8YEZ - chains A and B of the 3 polymer chains in the assembly; structure by electron microscopy, 3.30 A resolution.

[Chain A (and B)]
Molecule: Piezo-type mechanosensitive ion channel component 1
Organism: Homo sapiens
Notes: chain B of this document is another copy of the same molecule, construct and numbering; everything in this record applies to it too
UniProt: Q92508 (PIEZ1_HUMAN); numbering as in UniProt (aligned over 1-2521)
Sequence (2521 residues; row label = number of the first residue in the row):
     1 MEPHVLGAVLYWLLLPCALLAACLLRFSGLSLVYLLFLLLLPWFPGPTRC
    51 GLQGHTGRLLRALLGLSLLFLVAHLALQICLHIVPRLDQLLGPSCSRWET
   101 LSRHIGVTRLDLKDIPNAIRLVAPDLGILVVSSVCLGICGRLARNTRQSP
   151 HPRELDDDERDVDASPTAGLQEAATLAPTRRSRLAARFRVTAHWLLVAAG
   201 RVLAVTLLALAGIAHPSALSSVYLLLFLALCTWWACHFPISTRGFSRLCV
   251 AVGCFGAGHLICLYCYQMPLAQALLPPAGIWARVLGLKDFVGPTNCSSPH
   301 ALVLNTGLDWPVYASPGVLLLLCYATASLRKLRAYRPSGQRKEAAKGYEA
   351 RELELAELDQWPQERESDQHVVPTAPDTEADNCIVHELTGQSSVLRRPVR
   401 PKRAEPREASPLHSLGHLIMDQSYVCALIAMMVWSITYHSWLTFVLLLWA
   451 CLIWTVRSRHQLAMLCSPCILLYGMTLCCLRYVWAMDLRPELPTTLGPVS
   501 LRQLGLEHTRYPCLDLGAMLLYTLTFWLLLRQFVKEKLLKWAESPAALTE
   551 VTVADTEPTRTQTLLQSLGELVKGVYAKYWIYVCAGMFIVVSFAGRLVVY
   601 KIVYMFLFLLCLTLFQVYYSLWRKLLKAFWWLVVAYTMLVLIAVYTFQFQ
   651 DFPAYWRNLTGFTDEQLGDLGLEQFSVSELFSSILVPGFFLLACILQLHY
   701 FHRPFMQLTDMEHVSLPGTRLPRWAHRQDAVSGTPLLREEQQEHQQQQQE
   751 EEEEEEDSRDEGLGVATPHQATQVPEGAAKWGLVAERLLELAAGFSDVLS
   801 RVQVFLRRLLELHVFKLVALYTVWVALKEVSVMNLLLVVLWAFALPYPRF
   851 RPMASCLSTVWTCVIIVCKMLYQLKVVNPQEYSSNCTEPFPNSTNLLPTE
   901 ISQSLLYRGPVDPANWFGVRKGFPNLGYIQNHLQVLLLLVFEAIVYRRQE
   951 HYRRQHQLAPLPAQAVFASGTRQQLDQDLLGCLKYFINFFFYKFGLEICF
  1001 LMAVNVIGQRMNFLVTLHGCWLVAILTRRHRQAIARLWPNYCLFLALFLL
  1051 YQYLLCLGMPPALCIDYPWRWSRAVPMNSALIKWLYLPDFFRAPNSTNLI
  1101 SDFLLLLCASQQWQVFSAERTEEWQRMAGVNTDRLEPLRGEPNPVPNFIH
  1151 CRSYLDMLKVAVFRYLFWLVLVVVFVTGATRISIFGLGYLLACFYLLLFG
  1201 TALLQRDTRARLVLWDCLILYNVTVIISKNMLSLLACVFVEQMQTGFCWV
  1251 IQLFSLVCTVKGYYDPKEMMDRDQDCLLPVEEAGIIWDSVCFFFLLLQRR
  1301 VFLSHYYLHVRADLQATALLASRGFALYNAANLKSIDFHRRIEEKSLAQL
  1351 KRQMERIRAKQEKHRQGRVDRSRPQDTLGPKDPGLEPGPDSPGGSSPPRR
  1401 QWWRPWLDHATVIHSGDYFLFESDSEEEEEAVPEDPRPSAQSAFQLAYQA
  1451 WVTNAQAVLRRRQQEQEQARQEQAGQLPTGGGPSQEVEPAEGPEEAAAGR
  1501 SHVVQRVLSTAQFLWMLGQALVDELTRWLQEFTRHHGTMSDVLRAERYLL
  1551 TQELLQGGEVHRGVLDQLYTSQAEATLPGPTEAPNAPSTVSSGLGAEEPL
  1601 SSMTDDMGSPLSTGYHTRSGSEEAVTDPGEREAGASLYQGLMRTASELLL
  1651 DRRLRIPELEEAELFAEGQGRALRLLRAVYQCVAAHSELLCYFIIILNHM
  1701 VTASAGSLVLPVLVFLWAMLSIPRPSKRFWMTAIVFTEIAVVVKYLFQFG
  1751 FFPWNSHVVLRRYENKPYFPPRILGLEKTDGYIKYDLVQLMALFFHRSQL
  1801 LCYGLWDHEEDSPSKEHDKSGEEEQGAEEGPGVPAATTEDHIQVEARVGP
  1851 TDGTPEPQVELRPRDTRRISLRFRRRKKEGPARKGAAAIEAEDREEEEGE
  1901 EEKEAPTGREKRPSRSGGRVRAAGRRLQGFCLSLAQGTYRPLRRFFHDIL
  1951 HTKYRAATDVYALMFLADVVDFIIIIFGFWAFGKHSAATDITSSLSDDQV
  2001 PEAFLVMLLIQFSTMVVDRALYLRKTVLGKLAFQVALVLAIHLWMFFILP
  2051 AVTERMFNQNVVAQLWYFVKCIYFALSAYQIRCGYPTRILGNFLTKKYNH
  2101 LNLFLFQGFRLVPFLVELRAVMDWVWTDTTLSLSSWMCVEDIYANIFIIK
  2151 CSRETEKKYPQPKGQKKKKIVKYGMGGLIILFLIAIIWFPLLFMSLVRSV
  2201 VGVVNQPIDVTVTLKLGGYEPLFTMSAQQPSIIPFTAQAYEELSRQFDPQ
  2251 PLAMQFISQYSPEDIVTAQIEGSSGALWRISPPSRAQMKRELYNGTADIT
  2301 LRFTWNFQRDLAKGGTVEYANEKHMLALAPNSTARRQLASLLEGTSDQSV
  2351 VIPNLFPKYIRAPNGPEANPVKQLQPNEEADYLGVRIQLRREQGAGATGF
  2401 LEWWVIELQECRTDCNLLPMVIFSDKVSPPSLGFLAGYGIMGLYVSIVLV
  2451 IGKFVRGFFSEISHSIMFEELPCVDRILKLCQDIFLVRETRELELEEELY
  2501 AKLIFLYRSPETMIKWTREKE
Not modelled in the structure: 1-569, 645-677, 713-788, 880-914, 957-969, 1059-1095, 1122-1153, 1234-1282, 1371-1407, 1424-1512, 1569-1644, 1748-1778, 1804-1939, 1981-2000, 2051-2059
Disulfides: C2411-C2415
Residues lining bound ligands:
  - L9Q ((1S)-2-{[(S)-(2-aminoethoxy)(hydroxy)phosphoryl]oxy}-1-[(octadecanoyloxy)methyl]ethyl (9Z)-octadec-9-enoate), molecule 1: D1959, Y1961, A1962, F1965, L1966, V1969, F1972, F2012, M2015, R2019, Y2022, I2089, G2091, N2092, F2093, L2094, N2102, L2105, F2109, V2112, L2115, R2119, M2122
  - L9Q, molecule 2: F2104, Q2107, G2108, R2110, L2111, P2113, V2450, I2451, F2454, F2458
UniProt features mapped onto this chain:
  - modified residue: T734 (Phosphothreonine), S758 (Phosphoserine), S1391 (Phosphoserine), S1396 (Phosphoserine), S1636 (Phosphoserine), S1646 (Phosphoserine), T1854 (Phosphothreonine)
  - glycosylation (N-linked (GlcNAc...) asparagine): N295, N2294
  - natural variant: G253 (G253R: Found in a patient with prune belly syndrome; uncertain significance), G718 (G718S: In DHS1), G782 (G782S: In DHS1), R808 (R808Q: In DHS1), L939 (L939M: In LMPHM6; uncertain significance), S1117 (S1117L: In DHS1), R1358 (R1358P: In DHS1), Y1763 to E2521 (deletion: Found in Er(a-b-) blood group phenotype), A2003 (A2003D: In DHS1), A2020 (A2020T: In DHS1; A2020V: In DHS1), T2127 (T2127M: In DHS1), K2166 to K2169 (deletion: In DHS1), 11 further natural variant entries in UniProt
  - mutagenesis: R2456 (R2456K: Does not inactivate the protein. gives rise to mechanically activated currents that inactivate more slowly than wild-type currents, suggesting it could shift the channel kinetics from phasic ...)
From the paper describing this entry:
  - binding site for L9Q: R2456
  - mutagenesis - E756DEL: decreased stability

[How chain A and chain B interact]
Residue-residue contacts (74):
  D1408(A) - P2160(B)
  D1408(A) - Q2161(B)  hydrogen bond (side chain-backbone)
  D1408(A) - K2163(B)
  H1409(A) - Q2161(B)  hydrogen bond (backbone-backbone)
  H1409(A) - P2162(B)
  H1414(A) - R2153(B)
  H1414(A) - E2470(B)
  H1414(A) - E2519(B)
  D1417(A) - R2518(B)  salt bridge
  Y1418(A) - E2511(B)
  Y1418(A) - I2514(B)
  F1979(A) - Y2438(B)
  L2005(A) - W2188(B)
  L2005(A) - L2192(B)  hydrophobic
  L2009(A) - W2188(B)  hydrophobic
  F2012(A) - I2184(B)  hydrophobic
  R2110(A) - R2456(B)  hydrogen bond (backbone-side chain)
  V2112(A) - R2456(B)
  F2114(A) - L2183(B)  hydrophobic
  F2114(A) - V2448(B)  hydrophobic
  E2117(A) - V2455(B)
  E2117(A) - R2456(B)  salt bridge
  E2117(A) - F2459(B)
  L2118(A) - L2183(B)  hydrophobic
  V2121(A) - G2176(B)
  W2124(A) - K2172(B)
  W2124(A) - M2175(B)  hydrophobic
  V2125(A) - K2172(B)
  V2125(A) - Y2173(B)  hydrophobic
  W2126(A) - Y2173(B)
  T2127(A) - K2172(B)  hydrogen bond (backbone-side chain)
  D2128(A) - K2166(B)
  T2129(A) - K2166(B)
  T2129(A) - K2167(B)  hydrogen bond (backbone-backbone)
  T2129(A) - K2172(B)
  T2130(A) - Q2165(B)
  L2131(A) - K2167(B)
  L2133(A) - I2179(B)  hydrophobic
  M2137(A) - F2459(B)  hydrophobic
  M2137(A) - I2462(B)
  C2138(A) - I2466(B)  hydrophobic
  D2141(A) - S2460(B)
  D2141(A) - S2463(B)  hydrogen bond
  I2142(A) - S2463(B)
  Q2228(A) - R2302(B)
  G2275(A) - E2220(B)
  L2277(A) - R2279(B)
  A2312(A) - P2366(B)  hydrophobic
  A2312(A) - E2367(B)
  E2318(A) - Y2319(B)
  E2392(A) - P2282(B)
  Q2393(A) - T2398(B)
  G2394(A) - T2398(B)
  W2403(A) - S2281(B)
  W2403(A) - P2282(B)
  W2403(A) - P2283(B)
  F2468(A) - H2464(B)
  E2469(A) - H2464(B)
  E2497(A) - K2163(B)
  E2497(A) - G2164(B)  hydrogen bond (side chain-backbone)
  I2504(A) - I2466(B)  hydrophobic
  F2505(A) - I2514(B)  hydrophobic
  Y2507(A) - S2463(B)
  Y2507(A) - M2467(B)
  R2508(A) - I2466(B)
  R2508(A) - M2467(B)
  R2508(A) - E2470(B)
  R2508(A) - P2472(B)
  R2508(A) - I2514(B)
  R2508(A) - T2517(B)
  S2509(A) - E2511(B)  hydrogen bond
  S2509(A) - I2514(B)
  P2510(A) - P2510(B)
  E2511(A) - E2511(B)
Also at the interface, not in a pair above, chain A (60 interface residues in all): V1412, L2111, P2113, V2116, S2132, N2145, A2276, D2310, L2311, L2401, F2454, S2465, Y2500
Also at the interface, not in a pair above, chain B (56 interface residues in all): E2156, I2180, I2186, I2187, L2449, G2452, K2453, F2458, E2461

[In short]
60 residues of chain A face 56 of chain B across their interface, with 8 hydrogen bonds and 2 salt bridges.
Polar contacts include D1417(A)-R2518(B), E2117(A)-R2456(B) and D1408(A)-Q2161(B). Ligands of chain A:
compound L9Q. The paper reports a binding site for L9Q at R2456(A); E756DEL of chain A reduces stability.
Both chains are Piezo-type mechanosensitive ion channel component 1 (Homo sapiens). Entry 8YEZ (Human PIEZO1)
was determined by electron microscopy, deposited together with 8ZU8, 8YFG, 8YFC and 8ZU3.
